3LH9 - chain A; structure by X-ray diffraction, 2.40 A resolution.

# Chain A
Protein: Vacuolar protein sorting-associated protein 26B
Organism: Mus musculus
Reference sequence: Q8C0E2 (VP26B_MOUSE); residue numbers follow UniProt; this construct covers 7-336
Amino-acid sequence (340 residues; row label = number of the first residue in the row; numbers below 1 keep their minus sign (Met-3 is residue -3)):
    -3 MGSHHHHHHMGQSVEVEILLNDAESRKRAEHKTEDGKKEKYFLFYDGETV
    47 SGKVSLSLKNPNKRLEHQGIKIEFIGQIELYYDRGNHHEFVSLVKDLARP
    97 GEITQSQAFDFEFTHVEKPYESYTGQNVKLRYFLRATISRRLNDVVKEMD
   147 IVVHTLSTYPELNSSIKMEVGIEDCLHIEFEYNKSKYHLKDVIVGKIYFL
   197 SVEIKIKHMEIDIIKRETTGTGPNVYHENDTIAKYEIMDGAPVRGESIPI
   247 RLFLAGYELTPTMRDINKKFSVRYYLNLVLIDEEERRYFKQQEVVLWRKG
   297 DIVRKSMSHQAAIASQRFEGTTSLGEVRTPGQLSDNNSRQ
Disordered / not traced: -3 to 8, 157-159, 298-336
Sequence notes: expression tag (-3 to 6); engineered mutation Ser197 (Leu in Q8C0E2), Glu199 (Arg in Q8C0E2)
UniProt features mapped onto this chain:
  - modified residue (Phosphoserine): Ser302, Ser304, Ser319
  - mutagenesis: Asp42 (D42A: Disrupts interaction with SNX27), Leu152 (L152A: Disrupts interaction with SNX27), Ile233 to Met234 (Disrupts interaction with VPS35:VPS29 dimer; no endosomal localization), Arg240 to Glu242 (No endosomal localization; no effect on interaction with VPS35:VPS29 dimer), Pro245 (P245S: Disrupts interaction with VPS35:VPS29 dimer; no endosomal localization; when associated with S-247), Arg247 (R247S: Disrupts interaction with VPS35:VPS29 dimer; no endosomal localization; when associated with S-245)

# Overview
From UniProt: 9 mutagenesis sites.
Chain A is Vacuolar protein sorting-associated protein 26B (Mus musculus); the structure, Crystal structure of
mouse VPS26B(L197S/R199E) in spacegroup P41 21 2, was determined by X-ray diffraction, deposited together with
3LH8 and 3LHA.
